6RUV - chains X and Y of the 14 polymer chains in the assembly; structure by X-ray diffraction, 6.15 A resolution (low resolution: residue-level contacts below are approximate; hydrogen-bond / salt-bridge calls are withheld).

== Chain X ==
Name: Properdin
Source organism: Homo sapiens
Reference sequence: P27918 (PROP_HUMAN); residues 28-191 here = UniProt positions 28-191
Chain sequence (170 residues; numbered 28 to 197; the number before each row is that of its first residue):
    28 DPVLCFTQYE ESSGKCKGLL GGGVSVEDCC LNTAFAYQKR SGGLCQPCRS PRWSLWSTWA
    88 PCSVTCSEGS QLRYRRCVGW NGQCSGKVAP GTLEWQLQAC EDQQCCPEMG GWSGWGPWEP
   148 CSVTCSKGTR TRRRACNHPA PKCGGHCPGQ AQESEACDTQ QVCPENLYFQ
Not modelled in the structure: 191-197
Sequence notes: expression tag (192-197)
Cystine bridges: Cys-32/Cys-56, Cys-43/Cys-72, Cys-57/Cys-75, Cys-89/Cys-127, Cys-93/Cys-133, Cys-104/Cys-111, Cys-132/Cys-170, Cys-148/Cys-184, Cys-152/Cys-190, Cys-163/Cys-174
Glycans and other covalent adducts: alpha-D-mannopyranose (MAN) linked to Trp-83, Trp-86, Trp-139, Trp-142, Trp-145; glycan linked to Thr-92, Thr-151
Swiss-Prot annotation at these positions:
  - glycosylation: Trp-83 (C-linked (Man) tryptophan), Trp-86 (C-linked (Man) tryptophan), Thr-92 (O-linked (Fuc...) threonine), Trp-139 (C-linked (Man) tryptophan), Trp-142 (C-linked (Man) tryptophan), Trp-145 (C-linked (Man) tryptophan), Thr-151 (O-linked (Fuc...) threonine)
What the authors report for this chain:
  - mutagenesis - L58A: decreased expression
  - disease-associated variants - C32Y: decreased expression
  - disease-associated variants - R100W: decreased expression (citing earlier work)

== Chain Y ==
Name: Properdin
Source organism: Homo sapiens
Reference sequence: P27918 (PROP_HUMAN); numbering as in UniProt (aligned over 256-469)
Chain sequence (221 residues; numbered 255 to 475; the number before each row is that of its first residue):
   255 GVAGGWGPWG PVSPCPVTCG LGQTMEQRTC NHPVPQHGGP FCAGDATRTH ICNTAVPCPV
   315 DGEWDSWGEW SPCIRRNMKS ISCQEIPGQQ SRGRTCRGRK FDGHRCAGQQ QDIRHCYSIQ
   375 HCPLKGSWSE WSTWGLCMPP CGPNPTRARQ RLCTPLLPKY PPTVSMVEGQ GEKNVTFWGR
   435 PLPRCEELQG QKLVVEEKRP CLHVPACKDP EEEELENLYF Q
Not modelled in the structure: 470-475
Sequence notes: expression tag (255, 470-475)
Cystine bridges: Cys-269/Cys-306, Cys-273/Cys-312, Cys-284/Cys-296, Cys-327/Cys-370, Cys-337/Cys-376, Cys-350/Cys-360, Cys-391/Cys-455, Cys-395/Cys-461, Cys-407/Cys-439
Glycans and other covalent adducts: alpha-D-mannopyranose (MAN) linked to Trp-260, Trp-263, Trp-321, Trp-324, Trp-382, Trp-385, Trp-388; glycan linked to Thr-272; N-acetylglucosamine (NAG) linked to Asn-428
Swiss-Prot annotation at these positions:
  - region: Arg-351 to Arg-359 (Interaction with Complement C3 beta chain)
  - glycosylation: Trp-260 (C-linked (Man) tryptophan), Trp-263 (C-linked (Man) tryptophan), Thr-272 (O-linked (Fuc...) threonine), Trp-321 (C-linked (Man) tryptophan), Trp-324 (C-linked (Man) tryptophan), Trp-382 (C-linked (Man) tryptophan), Trp-385 (C-linked (Man) tryptophan), Trp-388 (C-linked (Man) tryptophan), Asn-428 (N-linked (GlcNAc...) (complex) asparagine)
What the authors report for this chain:
  - mutagenesis - R330A, R351A, R359A, Q364A, Q364A/Q365A, Q365A: decreased binding to Complement C3
  - mutagenesis - L275A, L456V: decreased expression
  - disease-associated variants - G298V, W321G, W321S, R346C: abolished expression (citing earlier work)
  - disease-associated variants - Q343R, Y414D: decreased binding to Complement C3
  - disease-associated variants - L456V: decreased expression

== How chain X and chain Y interact ==
Contacting residue pairs - 53 pairs, chain X then chain Y:
  Cys-32(X) with Leu-275(Y)
  Leu-47(X) with Leu-275(Y); Gly-276(Y); Gln-277(Y); Ile-305(Y)
  Gly-48(X) with Ile-305(Y)
  Gly-49(X) with Ile-305(Y)
  Val-51(X) with Leu-275(Y); Ile-305(Y)
  Asp-55(X) with Gly-274(Y); Leu-275(Y); Asn-307(Y)
  Cys-56(X) with Leu-275(Y)
  Leu-58(X) with Gly-274(Y); Ala-309(Y); Val-310(Y); Pro-311(Y); Cys-312(Y)
  Asn-59(X) with Gly-274(Y); Cys-312(Y)
  Phe-62(X) with Leu-275(Y)
  Leu-71(X) with Glu-465(Y)
  Arg-76(X) with Glu-317(Y)
  Ser-90(X) with His-457(Y)
  Val-91(X) with His-457(Y)
  Glu-95(X) with Arg-401(Y); Arg-453(Y); Pro-454(Y); Leu-456(Y)
  Gly-96(X) with Leu-456(Y)
  Ser-97(X) with Cys-455(Y); Leu-456(Y); His-457(Y); Pro-459(Y)
  Leu-99(X) with Pro-459(Y)
  Arg-103(X) with Asp-463(Y); Pro-464(Y); Glu-465(Y)
  Leu-120(X) with Asp-463(Y); Pro-464(Y)
  Trp-122(X) with Pro-394(Y); Cys-395(Y); Cys-461(Y); Lys-462(Y); Pro-464(Y)
  Gln-123(X) with Leu-390(Y)
  Leu-124(X) with Leu-390(Y); Cys-391(Y); Pro-399(Y); Val-458(Y); Pro-459(Y)
  Ala-126(X) with Cys-391(Y); Arg-401(Y)
Also at the interface, not in a pair above, chain X (28 interface residues in all): Leu-46, Thr-60, Tyr-101, Gln-125
Also at the interface, not in a pair above, chain Y (32 interface residues in all): Cys-273, Val-314, Ala-460

== In short ==
28 residues of chain X face 32 of chain Y across their interface. The paper reports that R330A, R351A and
R359A of chain Y, among others, reduce binding to Complement C3; G298V, W321G and W321S of chain Y, among
others, abolish expression; 17 substitutions were tested in all.
Chain X is Properdin and chain Y is Properdin, both from Homo sapiens; the structure, Structure of the SCIN
stabilized C3bBb convertase bound to Properdin and a the non-inhibitory nanobody hFPNb1, was determined by
X-ray diffraction (same publication as 6RU5, 6RUR, 6RV6 and 6SEJ).
